Entry 5NJU (X-ray diffraction, 2.10 A resolution); this record covers chain A.

== Chain A ==
Protein: Genome polyprotein
From: Zika virus
UniProt: A0A146CJG7 (A0A146CJG7_ZIKV); residues 5-264 here correspond to UniProt positions 2525-2784 (UniProt number = residue number + 2520)
Chain sequence (260 residues; row label = number of the first residue in the row):
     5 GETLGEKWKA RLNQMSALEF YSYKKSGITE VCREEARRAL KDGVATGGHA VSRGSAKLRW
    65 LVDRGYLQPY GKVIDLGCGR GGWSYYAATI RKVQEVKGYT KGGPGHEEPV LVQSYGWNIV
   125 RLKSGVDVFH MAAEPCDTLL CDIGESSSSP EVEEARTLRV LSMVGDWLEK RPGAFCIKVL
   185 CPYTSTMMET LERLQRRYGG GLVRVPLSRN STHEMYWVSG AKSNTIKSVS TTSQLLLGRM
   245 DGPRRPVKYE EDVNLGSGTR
Small-molecule neighbours:
  - Mg2+ (MG): Val-35, Arg-37, Ala-54, Asp-256, Val-257
  - S-adenosylhomocysteine (SAH): Ser-56, Gly-58, Ser-59, Gly-81, Cys-82, Gly-83, Arg-84, Gly-85, Gly-86, Trp-87, Thr-104, Lys-105, His-110, Glu-111, Val-130, Asp-131, Val-132, Phe-133, Asp-146, Ile-147
Reported in the primary citation:
  - binding site for S-adenosylhomocysteine: Ser-56, Gly-86, Trp-87, Lys-105, Asp-131, Val-132, Asp-146
  - conformationally variable residues (loop rearrangement): Glu-38 to Gly-52
  - catalytic residues: Lys-61, Asp-146, Lys-182, Glu-218 (citing earlier work)

== Overview ==
Chain A binds S-adenosylhomocysteine and Mg2+. From the paper: catalytic residues Lys-61, Asp-146 and Lys-182
among others; a binding site for S-adenosylhomocysteine at Ser-56, Gly-86 and Trp-87 among others.
Chain A is Genome polyprotein (Zika virus); the structure, Flavivirus NS5 domain, was determined by X-ray
diffraction, deposited together with 5NJV.
